PDB entry 3D24 | X-ray diffraction, 2.11 A resolution | chains A and C of the 4 polymer chains in the assembly

# Chain A (and C)
Name: Steroid hormone receptor ERR1
Source organism: Homo sapiens
Notes: fragment: Ligand binding domain: Residues 278-519; chain C of this document is another copy of the same molecule, construct and numbering; everything in this record applies to it too
Reference sequence: P11474 (ERR1_HUMAN); residues 192-423 here correspond to UniProt positions 288-519 (UniProt number = residue number + 96)
Chain sequence (253 residues; each row starts with the number of its first residue):
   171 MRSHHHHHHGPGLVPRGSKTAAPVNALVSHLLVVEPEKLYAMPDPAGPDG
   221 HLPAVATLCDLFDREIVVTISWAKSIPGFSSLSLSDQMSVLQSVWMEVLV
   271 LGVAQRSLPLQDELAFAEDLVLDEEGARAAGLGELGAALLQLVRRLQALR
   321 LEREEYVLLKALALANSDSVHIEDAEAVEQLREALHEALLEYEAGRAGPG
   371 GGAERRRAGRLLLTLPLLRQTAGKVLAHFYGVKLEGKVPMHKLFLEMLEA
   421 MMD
Not modelled in the structure: 171-193, 213-222, 366-373, 421-423 (chain C: 171-191, 214-222, 368-374)
Construct notes: expression tag (171-191)

# How chain A and chain C interact
Contacting residue pairs (56):
  Gln311(A) - Asp338(C)  hydrogen bond (side chain-backbone)
  Gln311(A) - Ser339(C)
  Gln311(A) - Val340(C)
  Arg315(A) - Asn336(C)  hydrogen bond
  Arg315(A) - Asp338(C)  salt bridge
  Arg315(A) - Arg352(C)
  Asn336(A) - Arg315(C)  hydrogen bond
  Asn336(A) - Leu383(C)  hydrogen bond (side chain-backbone)
  Asn336(A) - Pro386(C)
  Asp338(A) - Gln311(C)  hydrogen bond (backbone-side chain)
  Asp338(A) - Arg315(C)  salt bridge
  Asp338(A) - Leu387(C)
  Ser339(A) - Gln311(C)
  Val340(A) - Gln311(C)
  Arg352(A) - Arg315(C)
  Glu353(A) - Arg375(C)  salt bridge
  Glu353(A) - Arg380(C)  salt bridge
  His356(A) - Arg375(C)
  His356(A) - Arg376(C)  hydrogen bond
  His356(A) - Gly379(C)
  His356(A) - Arg380(C)
  Glu357(A) - Arg375(C)  salt bridge
  Leu360(A) - Arg375(C)
  Leu360(A) - Arg376(C)
  Arg375(A) - His356(C)
  Arg375(A) - Leu360(C)
  Arg375(A) - Glu363(C)
  Arg375(A) - Arg376(C)
  Arg375(A) - Arg377(C)
  Arg375(A) - Ala378(C)
  Arg376(A) - His356(C)
  Arg376(A) - Leu360(C)
  Ala378(A) - Arg376(C)
  Gly379(A) - His356(C)
  Gly379(A) - Arg376(C)
  Gly379(A) - Leu382(C)
  Arg380(A) - Glu353(C)  salt bridge
  Arg380(A) - His356(C)
  Leu382(A) - Arg376(C)
  Leu382(A) - Gly379(C)
  Leu383(A) - Asn336(C)  hydrogen bond (backbone-side chain)
  Leu383(A) - Arg352(C)
  Leu383(A) - Leu382(C)  hydrophobic
  Leu383(A) - Leu385(C)  hydrophobic
  Leu385(A) - Leu383(C)  hydrophobic
  Leu385(A) - Pro386(C)  hydrophobic
  Pro386(A) - Asn336(C)
  Pro386(A) - Leu385(C)  hydrophobic
  Pro386(A) - Pro386(C)
  Pro386(A) - Arg389(C)
  Leu387(A) - Asp338(C)
  Leu387(A) - Arg389(C)
  Arg389(A) - Pro386(C)
  Arg389(A) - Leu387(C)
  Arg389(A) - Gln390(C)  hydrogen bond
  Gln390(A) - Arg389(C)  hydrogen bond
Also at the interface, not in a pair above, chain A (24 interface residues in all): Ala354
Also at the interface, not in a pair above, chain C (25 interface residues in all): Arg314

# Overview
Chain A and chain C form an interface of 24 and 25 residues respectively; the contacts include 9 hydrogen
bonds and 6 salt bridges. Among the polar pairs are Arg315(A)-Asp338(C), Glu353(A)-Arg375(C) and
Glu353(A)-Arg380(C).
Both chains are Steroid hormone receptor ERR1 (Homo sapiens). Entry 3D24 (Crystal structure of ligand-binding
domain of estrogen-related receptor alpha (ERRalpha) in complex with the peroxisome proliferators-activated
...) was determined by X-ray diffraction.
